Entry 1VQO (X-ray diffraction, 2.20 A resolution); this record covers chains 0 and P of the 32 polymer chains in the assembly.

[Chain 0]
Molecule: 23S ribosomal RNA
From: Haloarcula marismortui
Sequence (2922 nucleotides; numbered 2 to 2923; the number before each row is that of its first residue):
     2 UUGGCUACUA UGCCAGCUGG UGGAUUGCUC GGCUCAGGCG CUGAUGAAGG ACGUGCCAAG
    62 CUGCGAUAAG CCAUGGGGAG CCGCACGGAG GCGAAGAACC AUGGAUUUCC GAAUGAGAAU
   122 CUCUCUAACA AUUGCUUCGC GCAAUGAGGA ACCCCGAGAA CUGAAACAUC UCAGUAUCGG
   182 GAGGAACAGA AAACGCAAUG UGAUGUCGUU AGUAACCGCG AGUGAACGCG AUACAGCCCA
   242 AACCGAAGCC CUCACGGGCA AUGUGGUGUC AGGGCUACCU CUCAUCAGCC GACCGUCUCG
   302 ACGAAGUCUC UUGGAACAGA GCGUGAUACA GGGUGACAAC CCCGUACUCG AGACCAGUAC
   362 GACGUGCGGU AGUGCCAGAG UAGCGGGGGU UGGAUAUCCC UCGCGAAUAA CGCAGGCAUC
   422 GACUGCGAAG GCUAAACACA ACCUGAGACC GAUAGUGAAC AAGUAGUGUG AACGAACGCU
   482 GCAAAGUACC CUCAGAAGGG AGGCGAAAUA GAGCAUGAAA UCAGUUGGCG AUCGAGCGAC
   542 AGGGCAUACA AGGUCCCUCG ACGAAUGACC GACGCGCGAG CGUCCAGUAA GACUCACGGG
   602 AAGCCGAUGU UCUGUCGUAC GUUUUGAAAA ACGAGCCAGG GAGUGUGUCU GCAUGGCAAG
   662 UCUAACCGGA GUAUCCGGGG AGGCACAGGG AAACCGACAU GGCCGCAGGG CUUUGCCCGA
   722 GGGCCGCCGU CUUCAAGGGC GGGGAGCCAU GUGGACACGA CCCGAAUCCG GACGAUCUAC
   782 GCAUGGACAA GAUGAAGCGU GCCGAAAGGC ACGUGGAAGU CUGUUAGAGU UGGUGUCCUA
   842 CAAUACCCUC UCGUGAUCUA UGUGUAGGGG UGAAAGGCCC AUCGAGUCCG GCAACAGCUG
   902 GUUCCAAUCG AAACAUGUCG AAGCAUGACC UCCGCCGAGG UAGUCUGUGA GGUAGAGCGA
   962 CCGAUUGGUG UGUCCGCCUC CGAGAGGAGU CGGCACACCU GUCAAACUCC AAACUUACAG
  1022 ACGCCGUUUG ACGCGGGGAU UCCGGUGCGC GGGGUAAGCC UGUGUACCAG GAGGGGAACA
  1082 ACCCAGAGAU AGGUUAAGGU CCCCAAGUGU GGAUUAAGUG UAAUCCUCUG AAGGUGGUCU
  1142 CGAGCCCUAG ACAGCCGGGA GGUGAGCUUA GAAGCAGCUA CCCUCUAAGA AAAGCGUAAC
  1202 AGCUUACCGG CCGAGGUUUG AGGCGCCCAA AAUGAUCGGG ACUCAAAUCC ACCACCGAGA
  1262 CCUGUCCGUA CCACUCAUAC UGGUAAUCGA GUAGAUUGGC GCUCUAAUUG GAUGGAAGUA
  1322 GGGGUGAAAA CUCCUAUGGA CCGAUUAGUG ACGAAAAUCC UGGCCAUAGU AGCAGCGAUA
  1382 GUCGGGUGAG AACCCCGACG GCCUAAUGGA UAAGGGUUCC UCAGCACUGC UGAUCAGCUG
  1442 AGGGUUAGCC GGUCCUAAGU CAUACCGCAA CUCGACUAUG ACGAAAUGGG AAACGGGUUA
  1502 AUAUUCCCGU GCCACUAUGC AGUGAAAGUU GACGCCCUGG GGUCGAUCAC GCUGGGCAUU
  1562 CGCCCAGUCG AACCGUCCAA CUCCGUGGAA GCCGUAAUGG CAGGAAGCGG ACGAACGGCG
  1622 GCAUAGGGAA ACGUGAUUCA ACCUGGGGCC CAUGAAAAGA CGAGCAUAGU GUCCGUACCG
  1682 AGAACCGACA CAGGUGUCCA UGGCGGCGAA AGCCAAGGCC UGUCGGGAGC AACCAACGUU
  1742 AGGGAAUUCG GCAAGUUAGU CCCGUACCUU CGGAAGAAGG GAUGCCUGCU CCGGAACGGA
  1802 GCAGGUCGCA GUGACUCGGA AGCUCGGACU GUCUAGUAAC AACAUAGGUG ACCGCAAAUC
  1862 CGCAAGGACU CGUACGGUCA CUGAAUCCUG CCCAGUGCAG GUAUCUGAAC ACCUCGUACA
  1922 AGAGGACGAA GGACCUGUCA ACGGCGGGGG UAACUAUGAC CCUCUUAAGG UAGCGUAGUA
  1982 CCUUGCCGCA UCAGUAGCGG CUUGCAUGAA UGGAUUAACC AGAGCUUCAC UGUCCCAACG
  2042 UUGGGCCCGG UGAACUGUAC AUUCCAGUGC GGAGUCUGGA GACACCCAGG GGGAAGCGAA
  2102 GACCCUAUGG AGCUUUACUG CAGGCUGUCG CUGAGACGUG GUCGCCGAUG UGCAGCAUAG
  2162 GUAGGAGACA CUACACAGGU ACCCGCGCUA GCGGGCCACC GAGUCAACAG UGAAAUACUA
  2222 CCCGUCGGUG ACUGCGACUC UCACUCCGGG AGGAGGACAC CGAUAGCCGG GCAGUUUGAC
  2282 UGGGGCGGUA CGCGCUCGAA AAGAUAUCGA GCGCGCCCUA UGGCUAUCUC AGCCGGGACA
  2342 GAGACCCGGC GAAGAGUGCA AGAGCAAAAG AUAGCUUGAC AGUGUUCUUC CCAACGAGGA
  2402 ACGCUGACGC GAAAGCGUGG UCUAGCGAAC CAAUUAGCCU GCUUGAUGCG GGCAAUUGAU
  2462 GACAGAAAAG CUACCCUAGG GAUAACAGAG UCGUCACUCG CAAGAGCACA UAUCGACCGA
  2522 GUGGCUUGCU ACCUCGAUGU CGGUUCCCUC CAUCCUGCCC GUGCAGAAGC GGGCAAGGGU
  2582 GAGGUUGUUC GCCUAUUAAA GGAGGUCGUG AGCUGGGUUU AGACCGUCGU GAGACAGGUC
  2642 GGCUGCUAUC UACUGGGUGU GUAAUGGUGU CUGACAAGAA CGACCGUAUA GUACGAGAGG
  2702 AACUACGGUU GGUGGCCACU GGUGUACCGG UUGUUCGAGA GAGCACGUGC CGGGUAGCCA
  2762 CGCCACACGG GGUAAGAGCU GAACGCAUCU AAGCUCGAAA CCCACUUGGA AAAGAGACAC
  2822 CGCCGAGGUC CCGCGUACAA GACGCGGUCG AUAGACUCGG GGUGUGCGCG UCGAGGUAAC
  2882 GAGACGUUAA GCCCACGAGC ACUAACAGAC CAAAGCCAUC AU
Unresolved in the structure: 2-9, 126-127, 715, 971-998, 1560, 1952-1963, 2137-2236, 2339-2343, 2665-2666, 2915-2923
Modified / non-standard residues: 1MA (6-hydro-1-methyladenosine-5'-monophosphate) at position 628, OMU (o2'-methyluridine 5'-monophosphate) at position 2587, OMG (o2'-methylguanosine-5'-monophosphate) at position 2588, UR3 (3-methyluridine-5'-monophoshate) at position 2619, PSU (pseudouridine-5'-monophosphate) at position 2621
Sequence notes: modified residue (628, 2587-2588, 2619, 2621)
Bound ions: Na+ site 1: U12 (together with Sr2+) (shared with 1 residue of chain R); Mg2+ site 1 near G28 (its only coordinating residue here); Sr2+ site 1: G33, C34, U457; Na+ site 2: C40, A442, C443; Na+ site 3: G56, A59, G61; Sr2+ site 2: G84, C85 (shared with 1 residue of chain T); Sr2+ site 3: C85, A86, C87 (shared with 1 residue of chain T); Na+ site 4 near U108 (its only coordinating residue here); Mg2+ site 2 near U115 (its only coordinating residue here); Na+ site 5: C130, U146; Na+ site 6: C141, G142; Sr2+ site 4: G147, A183 (shared with 1 residue of chain M); 78 more Mg2+ sites not listed; 2 more K+ sites not listed; 58 more Na+ sites not listed; 86 more Sr2+ sites not listed

[Chain P]
Protein: 50S ribosomal protein L19E
From: Haloarcula marismortui
Reference sequence: P14119 (RL19_HALMA); numbering as in UniProt (aligned over 0-148)
Sequence (149 residues; numbered 0 to 148; the number before each row is that of its first residue; numbering starts at 0):
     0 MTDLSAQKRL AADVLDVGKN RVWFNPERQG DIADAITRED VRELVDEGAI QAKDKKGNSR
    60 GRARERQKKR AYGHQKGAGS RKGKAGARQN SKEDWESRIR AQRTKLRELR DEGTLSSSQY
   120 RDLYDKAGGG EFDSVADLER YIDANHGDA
Unresolved in the structure: 0, 144-148

[How chain 0 and chain P interact]
Contacting residue pairs - 175 pairs, chain 0 then chain P:
  G792(0) - Lys83(P)  sugar contact
  G792(0) - Ala86(P)  sugar contact
  A793(0) - Lys83(P)  sugar contact
  A793(0) - Gly85(P)  hydrogen bond to the phosphate
  A793(0) - Ala86(P)  hydrogen bond to the phosphate
  G800(0) - Gly127(P)  sugar contact
  G800(0) - Gly128(P)  hydrogen bond to the base
  U801(0) - Asp124(P)  sugar contact
  U801(0) - Gly128(P)  sugar contact
  U801(0) - Glu130(P)  hydrogen bond to the sugar
  G802(0) - Lys125(P)  phosphate contact
  G802(0) - Glu130(P)  sugar contact
  G814(0) - Gly129(P)  sugar contact
  U815(0) - Trp94(P)  sugar contact
  G816(0) - Lys91(P)  salt bridge to the phosphate
  G817(0) - Lys91(P)  salt bridge to the phosphate
  G1386(0) - Gln28(P)  hydrogen bond to the base
  G1387(0) - Thr1(P)  hydrogen bond to the sugar
  G1387(0) - Gln28(P)  hydrogen bond to the sugar
  U1388(0) - Thr1(P)  hydrogen bond to the sugar
  C1395(0) - Asp2(P)  hydrogen bond to the sugar
  C1396(0) - Thr1(P)  sugar contact
  C1396(0) - Asp2(P)  sugar contact
  C1396(0) - Leu3(P)  hydrogen bond to the sugar
  C1397(0) - Leu3(P)  sugar contact
  C1397(0) - Lys7(P)  salt bridge to the phosphate
  C1397(0) - Phe23(P)  hydrogen bond to the sugar
  C1397(0) - Pro25(P)  sugar contact
  C1397(0) - Gln28(P)  sugar contact
  G1398(0) - Lys7(P)  salt bridge to the phosphate
  G1398(0) - Val21(P)  phosphate contact
  G1398(0) - Trp22(P)  hydrogen bond to the phosphate
  G1398(0) - Phe23(P)  hydrogen bond to the phosphate
  G1398(0) - Pro25(P)  sugar contact
  A1399(0) - Trp22(P)  phosphate contact
  A1399(0) - Lys52(P)  salt bridge to the phosphate
  U1422(0) - Ala5(P)  phosphate contact
  U1499(0) - Arg41(P)  salt bridge to the phosphate
  U1500(0) - Arg37(P)  phosphate contact
  U1500(0) - Arg41(P)  salt bridge to the phosphate
  A1501(0) - Arg8(P)  hydrogen bond to the phosphate
  A1501(0) - Leu9(P)  phosphate contact
  A1501(0) - Ile35(P)  sugar contact
  A1501(0) - Thr36(P)  phosphate contact
  A1501(0) - Arg37(P)  salt bridge to the phosphate
  A1502(0) - Arg8(P)  salt bridge to the phosphate
  A1502(0) - Arg37(P)  salt bridge to the phosphate
  G1540(0) - Glu95(P)  sugar contact
  G1540(0) - Arg99(P)  hydrogen bond to the phosphate
  G1541(0) - Arg99(P)  salt bridge to the phosphate
  U1548(0) - Arg59(P)  hydrogen bond to the phosphate
  C1549(0) - Arg59(P)  salt bridge to the phosphate
  C1549(0) - Arg63(P)  salt bridge to the phosphate
  C1549(0) - Gln66(P)  sugar contact
  C1565(0) - Ser58(P)  hydrogen bond to the sugar
  C1565(0) - Arg59(P)  phosphate contact
  C1565(0) - Gly60(P)  phosphate contact
  C1565(0) - Arg63(P)  salt bridge to the phosphate
  C1566(0) - Gly56(P)  phosphate contact
  C1566(0) - Asn57(P)  phosphate contact
  C1566(0) - Ser58(P)  phosphate contact
  C1566(0) - Arg59(P)  hydrogen bond to the phosphate
  C1566(0) - Arg63(P)  salt bridge to the phosphate
  A1567(0) - Gly56(P)  phosphate contact
  C1593(0) - Ser116(P)  phosphate contact
  C1593(0) - Ser117(P)  phosphate contact
  C1593(0) - Arg120(P)  sugar contact
  C1594(0) - Arg109(P)  salt bridge to the phosphate
  C1594(0) - Ser116(P)  phosphate contact
  C1594(0) - Tyr119(P)  phosphate contact
  C1594(0) - Arg120(P)  salt bridge to the phosphate
  G1595(0) - Arg109(P)  salt bridge to the phosphate
  G1595(0) - Tyr119(P)  hydrogen bond to the phosphate
  G1595(0) - Arg120(P)  salt bridge to the phosphate
  G1595(0) - Tyr123(P)  base contact
  G1595(0) - Asp124(P)  base contact
  U1596(0) - Arg102(P)  base contact
  U1596(0) - Arg106(P)  salt bridge to the phosphate
  U1596(0) - Tyr123(P)  hydrogen bond to the phosphate
  A1597(0) - Lys91(P)  hydrogen bond to the base
  A1597(0) - Trp94(P)  hydrogen bond to the sugar
  A1597(0) - Glu95(P)  sugar contact
  A1597(0) - Ile98(P)  sugar contact
  A1597(0) - Arg99(P)  salt bridge to the phosphate
  A1597(0) - Arg102(P)  salt bridge to the phosphate
  A1598(0) - Trp94(P)  phosphate contact
  A1598(0) - Arg102(P)  salt bridge to the phosphate
  G1703(0) - Asn57(P)  base contact
  G1704(0) - Asn57(P)  hydrogen bond to the base
  G1704(0) - Arg59(P)  hydrogen bond to the phosphate
  C1705(0) - Arg59(P)  salt bridge to the phosphate
  C1705(0) - Ala62(P)  sugar contact
  C1705(0) - Arg65(P)  hydrogen bond to the phosphate
  G1706(0) - Arg65(P)  salt bridge to the phosphate
  G1706(0) - Arg69(P)  salt bridge to the phosphate
  G1707(0) - Arg69(P)  salt bridge to the phosphate
  G1707(0) - Lys81(P)  phosphate contact
  G1707(0) - Gly82(P)  phosphate contact
  C1708(0) - Arg80(P)  phosphate contact
  C1708(0) - Lys81(P)  hydrogen bond to the phosphate
  C1708(0) - Gly82(P)  hydrogen bond to the phosphate
  C1708(0) - Ala86(P)  sugar contact
  C1708(0) - Arg87(P)  salt bridge to the phosphate
  C1715(0) - Lys55(P)  hydrogen bond to the sugar
  C1715(0) - Asn57(P)  hydrogen bond to the sugar
  A1716(0) - Lys55(P)  hydrogen bond to the sugar
  A1716(0) - Gly56(P)  sugar contact
  A1716(0) - Asn57(P)  sugar contact
  A1717(0) - Lys54(P)  phosphate contact
  A1717(0) - Lys55(P)  hydrogen bond to the phosphate
  G1718(0) - Val16(P)  phosphate contact
  G1718(0) - Gly17(P)  hydrogen bond to the phosphate
  G1718(0) - Arg20(P)  salt bridge to the phosphate
  G1719(0) - Gly17(P)  phosphate contact
  G1719(0) - Lys18(P)  hydrogen bond to the phosphate
  G1719(0) - Asn19(P)  hydrogen bond to the phosphate
  C1720(0) - Asn19(P)  hydrogen bond to the phosphate
  G1760(0) - Ala77(P)  hydrogen bond to the base
  G1760(0) - Arg80(P)  hydrogen bond to the base
  G1760(0) - Lys81(P)  hydrogen bond to the sugar
  U1761(0) - Arg80(P)  sugar contact
  U1761(0) - Lys81(P)  sugar contact
  U1761(0) - Gly82(P)  sugar contact
  U1761(0) - Lys83(P)  phosphate contact
  U1761(0) - Ala84(P)  phosphate contact
  C1762(0) - Lys83(P)  salt bridge to the phosphate
  C1762(0) - Ala84(P)  hydrogen bond to the phosphate
  U1784(0) - Ala77(P)  sugar contact
  U1784(0) - Gly78(P)  hydrogen bond to the phosphate
  G1785(0) - Gly76(P)  phosphate contact
  G1785(0) - Ala77(P)  phosphate contact
  G1785(0) - Gly78(P)  hydrogen bond to the phosphate
  G1785(0) - Ser79(P)  phosphate contact
  C1786(0) - Gln74(P)  phosphate contact
  C1787(0) - Lys68(P)  salt bridge to the phosphate
  C1787(0) - Gln74(P)  hydrogen bond to the phosphate
  U1788(0) - Lys68(P)  phosphate contact
  U1788(0) - His73(P)  hydrogen bond to the base
  G1789(0) - Tyr71(P)  sugar contact
  G1789(0) - His73(P)  hydrogen bond to the base
  C1790(0) - Tyr71(P)  hydrogen bond to the phosphate
  C1793(0) - Arg97(P)  sugar contact
  C1793(0) - Ser133(P)  phosphate contact
  C1793(0) - Ala135(P)  phosphate contact
  G1794(0) - Ser96(P)  hydrogen bond to the sugar
  G1794(0) - Ala100(P)  phosphate contact
  G1794(0) - Ser133(P)  phosphate contact
  G1794(0) - Val134(P)  hydrogen bond to the phosphate
  G1795(0) - Ala100(P)  phosphate contact
  C1798(0) - Gln66(P)  sugar contact
  C1798(0) - Ala70(P)  phosphate contact
  G1799(0) - Arg87(P)  sugar contact
  G1799(0) - Gln88(P)  base contact
  G1800(0) - Lys75(P)  salt bridge to the phosphate
  G1800(0) - Arg87(P)  sugar contact
  G1800(0) - Gln88(P)  sugar contact
  A1801(0) - Arg80(P)  salt bridge to the phosphate
  A1801(0) - Arg87(P)  salt bridge to the phosphate
  G1802(0) - Gly72(P)  base contact
  G1802(0) - Arg80(P)  salt bridge to the phosphate
  U1813(0) - Gly78(P)  sugar contact
  U1813(0) - Lys81(P)  sugar contact
  U1817(0) - Lys81(P)  hydrogen bond to the base
  U2735(0) - Arg65(P)  salt bridge to the phosphate
  U2736(0) - Lys55(P)  hydrogen bond to the phosphate
  U2736(0) - Asn57(P)  sugar contact
  U2736(0) - Arg61(P)  salt bridge to the phosphate
  C2737(0) - Lys55(P)  salt bridge to the phosphate
  C2737(0) - Gly56(P)  phosphate contact
  C2737(0) - Asn57(P)  phosphate contact
  C2737(0) - Ser58(P)  hydrogen bond to the phosphate
  C2737(0) - Arg61(P)  salt bridge to the phosphate
  G2738(0) - Ser58(P)  sugar contact
  G2738(0) - Arg61(P)  hydrogen bond to the phosphate
  A2739(0) - Arg61(P)  salt bridge to the phosphate
Also at the interface, not in a pair above, chain 0 (77 interface residues in all): U1539, G1556, G1568, A1783, A1796
Also at the interface, not in a pair above, chain P (83 interface residues in all): Ser4, Asn24, Asp53

[Overview]
77 residues of chain 0 face 83 of chain P across their interface, with 51 hydrogen bonds and 40 salt bridges.
Among the polar pairs are G800(0)-Gly128(P), G1386(0)-Gln28(P) and A1597(0)-Lys91(P). G33(0), C34(0) and
U457(0) form the Sr2+ site 1.
Chain 0 is 23S ribosomal RNA and chain P is 50S ribosomal protein L19E, both from Haloarcula marismortui; the
structure, The structure of CCPMN bound to the large ribosomal subunit haloarcula marismortui, was determined
by X-ray diffraction (same publication as 1VQ4, 1VQ5, 1VQ8, 1VQ9, 1VQK, 1VQL, 1VQM and 1VQP).
